Entry 6A97 (X-ray diffraction, 2.15 A resolution); this record covers chains A and D of the 4 polymer chains in the assembly.

== Chain A ==
Name: MHC I-like leukocyte 2 long form
Organism: Mus musculus
Reference sequence: Q8HWE5 (Q8HWE5_MOUSE); residues -14 to 276 here correspond to UniProt positions 30-320 (UniProt number = residue number + 44)
Chain sequence (292 residues; each row starts with the number of its first residue; numbers below 1 keep their minus sign (Met-15 is residue -15)):
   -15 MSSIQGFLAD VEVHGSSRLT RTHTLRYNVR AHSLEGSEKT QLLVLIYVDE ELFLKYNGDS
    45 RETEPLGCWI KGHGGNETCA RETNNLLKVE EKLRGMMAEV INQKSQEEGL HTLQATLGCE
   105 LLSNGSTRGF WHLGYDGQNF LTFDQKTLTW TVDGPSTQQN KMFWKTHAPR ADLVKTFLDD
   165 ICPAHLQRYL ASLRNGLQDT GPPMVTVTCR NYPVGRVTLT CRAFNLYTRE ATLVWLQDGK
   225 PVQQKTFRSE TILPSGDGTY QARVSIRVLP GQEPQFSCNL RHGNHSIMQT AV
Not modelled in the structure: -15 to 5, 181-183, 276
Sequence notes: initiating methionine (-15)
UniProt features mapped onto this chain:
  - glycosylation (N-linked (GlcNAc...) asparagine): Asn60, Asn108, Asn268
Cystine bridges: Cys52-Cys63, Cys103-Cys166, Cys205-Cys262
What the authors report for this chain:
  - binding site for sulfate ion: Arg251
  - mutagenesis - R65A/R172A, K72A/K76A: unchanged binding to NIH-3T3 cells
  - mutagenesis - R194A/R200A/R251A, K229A/R232A/R247A: abolished binding to NIH-3T3 cells
  - mutagenesis - K229A/R232A/R247A: unchanged binding to Beta-2-microglobulin (chain D)

== Chain D ==
Name: Beta-2-microglobulin
Organism: Mus musculus
Reference sequence: P01887 (B2MG_MOUSE); residues 1-99 here correspond to UniProt positions 21-119 (UniProt number = residue number + 20)
Chain sequence (100 residues; row label = number of the first residue in the row; numbering starts at 0):
     0 MIQKTPQIQV YSRHPPENGK PNILNCYVTQ FHPPHIEIQM LKNGKKIPKV EMSDMSFSKD
    60 WSFYILAHTE FTPTETDTYA CRVKHASMAE PKTVYWDRDM
Not modelled in the structure: 0, 99
Sequence notes: initiating methionine (0)
Cystine bridges: Cys25-Cys80

== Chain A / chain D interface ==
Pairs across the interface (26):
  Val218(A) with Asp53(D)
  Leu220(A) with Asp53(D); Met54(D)
  Asn263(A) with Asp53(D); Met54(D), hydrogen bond (side chain-backbone)
  Arg265(A) with Val49(D), hydrogen bond (side chain-backbone); Met51(D)
  Asn268(A) with Ile35(D); Glu36(D); Ile37(D), hydrogen bond (backbone-backbone); Gln38(D); Lys45(D); Met51(D)
  His269(A) with His34(D), hydrogen bond; Ile35(D); Glu36(D), salt bridge
  Ser270(A) with Pro33(D); His34(D); Ile35(D), hydrogen bond (backbone-backbone); Met54(D); Ile64(D)
  Ile271(A) with Pro33(D); His34(D)
  Met272(A) with Pro33(D), hydrogen bond (backbone-backbone); Met54(D); Phe62(D), hydrophobic
Other interface residues (no listed pair), chain A (12 interface residues in all): Pro186, Pro225, Gly267
Other interface residues (no listed pair), chain D (15 interface residues in all): Glu50, Ser55

== In short ==
Chain A and chain D form an interface of 12 and 15 residues respectively; the contacts include 6 hydrogen
bonds and 1 salt bridge. Among the polar pairs are His269(A)-Glu36(D), Asn263(A)-Met54(D) and
Arg265(A)-Val49(D). From the paper: a binding site for sulfate ion at Arg251(A); R194A/R200A/R251A and
K229A/R232A/R247A of chain A abolish binding to NIH-3T3 cells; 4 substitutions were tested in all.
Here chain A is MHC I-like leukocyte 2 long form and chain D is Beta-2-microglobulin, both from Mus musculus.
Entry 6A97 (Crystal structure of MHC-like MILL2) was determined by X-ray diffraction.
